1MFU - chain A; structure by X-ray diffraction, 2.00 A resolution.

Chain A:
Molecule: alpha-amylase, Salivary
Organism: Homo sapiens
Notes: EC 3.2.1.1; engineered mutation(s): deletion of residues 306 through 310
UniProt: P04745 (AMYS_HUMAN); aligned to UniProt positions 17-506 over residues 2-491 (the alignment contains insertions or deletions, so no single offset holds)
Sequence (491 residues; numbered 1 to 491; the number before each row is that of its first residue):
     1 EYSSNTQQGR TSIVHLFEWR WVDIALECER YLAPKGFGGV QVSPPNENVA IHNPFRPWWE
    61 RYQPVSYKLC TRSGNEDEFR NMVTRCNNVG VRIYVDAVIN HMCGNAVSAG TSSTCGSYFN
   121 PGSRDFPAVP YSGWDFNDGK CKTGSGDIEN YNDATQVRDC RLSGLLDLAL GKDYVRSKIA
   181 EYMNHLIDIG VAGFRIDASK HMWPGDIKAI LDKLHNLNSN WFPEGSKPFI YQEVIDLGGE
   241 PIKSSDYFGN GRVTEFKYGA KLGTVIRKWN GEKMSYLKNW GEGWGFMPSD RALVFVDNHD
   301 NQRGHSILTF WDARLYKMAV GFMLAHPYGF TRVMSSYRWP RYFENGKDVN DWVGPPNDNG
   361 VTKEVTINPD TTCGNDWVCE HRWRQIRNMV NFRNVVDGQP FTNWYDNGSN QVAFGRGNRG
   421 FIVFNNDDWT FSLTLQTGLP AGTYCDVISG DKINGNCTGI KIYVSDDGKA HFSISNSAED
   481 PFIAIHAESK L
Disulfide bonds: C28-C86, C70-C115, C141-C160, C373-C379, C445-C457
Modified / non-standard residues: E1 (pyroglutamic acid; PCA)
Differences from the reference sequence: insertion (1)
Bound ions: Ca2+: N100, R158, D167, H201
Small-molecule neighbours:
  - 4-amino-4,6-dideoxy-alpha-D-glucopyranose / alpha-D-glucopyranose / 5-hydroxymethyl-chonduritol, molecule 1: W58, W59, E60, Y62, Q63, V98, H101, G104, N105, A106, D147, Y151, L162, S163, G164, L165, R195, D197, A198, K200, H201, E233, I235, L237, E240, H299, D300
  - 4-amino-4,6-dideoxy-alpha-D-glucopyranose / alpha-D-glucopyranose / 5-hydroxymethyl-chonduritol, molecule 2: A313, K317, D370, T371, T372, R382, W383, R384, Q385, R387, D451
  - alpha-D-glucopyranose (GLC): P130, S132, W134, D135, K172, Y174

In short:
Bound to chain A: 4-amino-4,6-dideoxy-alpha-D-glucopyranose / alpha-D-glucopyranose /
5-hydroxymethyl-chonduritol and alpha-D-glucopyranose. N100, R158, D167 and H201 form the Ca2+ site.
Chain A is alpha-amylase, Salivary (Homo sapiens); the structure, Probing the role of a mobile loop in human
salivary amylase: Structural studies on the loop-deleted ..., was determined by X-ray diffraction, deposited
together with 1MFV and 1JXK.
